PDB entry 1USP | X-ray diffraction, 1.90 A resolution | chains A and B

Chain A:
Protein: Organic hydroperoxide resistance protein
Organism: Deinococcus radiodurans
UniProtKB: Q9RTA8 (Q9RTA8); numbering as in UniProt (aligned over 1-139)
Sequence (139 residues; row label = number of the first residue in the row):
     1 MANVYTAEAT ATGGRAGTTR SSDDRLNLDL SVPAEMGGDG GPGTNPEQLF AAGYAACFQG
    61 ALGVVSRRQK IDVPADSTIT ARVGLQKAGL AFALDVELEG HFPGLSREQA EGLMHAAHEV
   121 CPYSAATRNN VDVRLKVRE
Disordered / not traced: 1-2
Modified / non-standard residues: Mse1 (selenomethionine); Mse36 (selenomethionine; parent Met); Mse114 (selenomethionine; parent Met)
Disulfide bonds: Cys57-Cys121

Chain B:
Protein: Organic hydroperoxide resistance protein
Organism: Deinococcus radiodurans
UniProtKB: Q9RTA8 (Q9RTA8); numbering as in UniProt (aligned over 1-139)
Sequence (139 residues; each row starts with the number of its first residue):
     1 MANVYTAEAT ATGGRAGTTR SSDDRLNLDL SVPAEMGGDG GPGTNPEQLF AAGYAACFQG
    61 ALGVVSRRNK IDVPADSTIT ARVGLQKAGL AFALDVELEG HFPGLSREQA EGLMHAAHEV
   121 CPYSAATRNN VDVRLKVRE
Disordered / not traced: 1, 88-91
Differences from the reference sequence: conflict Asn69 (Glu in Q9RTA8)
Modified / non-standard residues: Mse1 (selenomethionine); Mse36 (selenomethionine; parent Met); Mse114 (selenomethionine; parent Met)
Disulfide bonds: Cys57-Cys121

Interface between chain A and chain B:
Residue-residue contacts - 145 pairs, chain A then chain B:
  Asn3(A) - Gly84(B)
  Asn3(A) - Leu85(B)
  Asn3(A) - Gln86(B)
  Val4(A) - Glu35(B)
  Val4(A) - Mse36(B)
  Val4(A) - Leu85(B)  hydrogen bond (backbone-backbone)
  Tyr5(A) - Pro33(B)  hydrophobic
  Tyr5(A) - Glu35(B)
  Tyr5(A) - Mse36(B)
  Tyr5(A) - Asn45(B)  hydrogen bond
  Tyr5(A) - Glu47(B)
  Tyr5(A) - Gln48(B)
  Tyr5(A) - Gly84(B)
  Tyr5(A) - Leu85(B)  hydrogen bond (backbone-backbone)
  Thr6(A) - Arg82(B)
  Thr6(A) - Val83(B)
  Ala7(A) - Glu47(B)
  Ala7(A) - Gln48(B)
  Ala7(A) - Ala81(B)
  Ala7(A) - Arg82(B)
  Ala7(A) - Val83(B)  hydrogen bond (backbone-backbone)
  Glu8(A) - Thr80(B)
  Glu8(A) - Ala81(B)
  Glu8(A) - Arg82(B)  salt bridge
  Ala9(A) - Ala51(B)
  Ala9(A) - Ala52(B)  hydrophobic
  Ala9(A) - Ile79(B)
  Ala9(A) - Thr80(B)
  Ala9(A) - Ala81(B)  hydrogen bond (backbone-backbone)
  Thr10(A) - Thr78(B)
  Thr10(A) - Ile79(B)
  Thr10(A) - Thr80(B)  hydrogen bond
  Ala11(A) - Ala55(B)
  Ala11(A) - Ala56(B)
  Ala11(A) - Gln59(B)  hydrogen bond (backbone-side chain)
  Ala11(A) - Thr78(B)
  Ala11(A) - Ile79(B)  hydrogen bond (backbone-backbone)
  Thr12(A) - Gln59(B)
  Gly13(A) - Gln59(B)
  Thr19(A) - Ala52(B)  hydrogen bond (side chain-backbone)
  Ser21(A) - Gln48(B)
  Asp23(A) - Gln48(B)
  Arg25(A) - Gly40(B)  hydrogen bond (side chain-backbone)
  Arg25(A) - Gly41(B)  hydrogen bond (side chain-backbone)
  Arg25(A) - Pro42(B)
  Arg25(A) - Gly43(B)  hydrogen bond (side chain-backbone)
  Arg25(A) - Gln48(B)
  Leu26(A) - Leu28(B)  hydrophobic
  Leu26(A) - Thr44(B)
  Leu26(A) - Gln48(B)
  Leu26(A) - Leu49(B)  hydrophobic
  Leu26(A) - Ala52(B)  hydrophobic
  Leu28(A) - Leu26(B)  hydrophobic
  Leu30(A) - Ala56(B)  hydrophobic
  Pro33(A) - Tyr5(B)
  Glu35(A) - Val4(B)
  Glu35(A) - Tyr5(B)
  Mse36(A) - Val4(B)  hydrophobic
  Mse36(A) - Tyr5(B)  hydrophobic
  Gly40(A) - Arg25(B)  hydrogen bond (backbone-side chain)
  Gly41(A) - Arg25(B)  hydrogen bond (backbone-side chain)
  Pro42(A) - Arg25(B)
  Gly43(A) - Arg25(B)
  Thr44(A) - Leu26(B)
  Asn45(A) - Tyr5(B)  hydrogen bond
  Pro46(A) - Gly53(B)
  Pro46(A) - Ala56(B)
  Pro46(A) - Cys57(B)
  Pro46(A) - Tyr123(B)  hydrogen bond (backbone-side chain)
  Glu47(A) - Ala7(B)
  Gln48(A) - Tyr5(B)
  Gln48(A) - Ala7(B)
  Gln48(A) - Ser21(B)
  Gln48(A) - Asp23(B)  hydrogen bond
  Gln48(A) - Arg25(B)
  Gln48(A) - Leu26(B)
  Leu49(A) - Leu26(B)  hydrophobic
  Leu49(A) - Leu49(B)  hydrophobic
  Leu49(A) - Gly53(B)
  Phe50(A) - Phe50(B)  hydrophobic
  Phe50(A) - Tyr123(B)  hydrogen bond (backbone-side chain)
  Ala51(A) - Ala9(B)
  Ala52(A) - Ala9(B)  hydrophobic
  Ala52(A) - Thr19(B)  hydrogen bond (backbone-side chain)
  Ala52(A) - Leu26(B)  hydrophobic
  Gly53(A) - Pro46(B)
  Gly53(A) - Leu49(B)
  Ala55(A) - Ala9(B)
  Ala55(A) - Ala11(B)
  Ala56(A) - Ala11(B)
  Ala56(A) - Leu30(B)  hydrophobic
  Cys57(A) - Pro46(B)  hydrophobic
  Gln59(A) - Ala11(B)  hydrogen bond (side chain-backbone)
  Gln59(A) - Thr12(B)
  Gln59(A) - Gly13(B)  hydrogen bond (side chain-backbone)
  Thr78(A) - Thr10(B)
  Thr78(A) - Ala11(B)
  Ile79(A) - Ala9(B)
  Ile79(A) - Thr10(B)
  Ile79(A) - Ala11(B)  hydrogen bond (backbone-backbone)
  Thr80(A) - Glu8(B)
  Thr80(A) - Ala9(B)
  Thr80(A) - Thr10(B)  hydrogen bond
  Ala81(A) - Ala7(B)
  Ala81(A) - Glu8(B)
  Ala81(A) - Ala9(B)  hydrogen bond (backbone-backbone)
  Arg82(A) - Ala7(B)
  Arg82(A) - Glu8(B)  salt bridge
  Val83(A) - Thr6(B)
  Val83(A) - Ala7(B)  hydrogen bond (backbone-backbone)
  Gly84(A) - Asn3(B)
  Gly84(A) - Tyr5(B)
  Leu85(A) - Asn3(B)
  Leu85(A) - Val4(B)  hydrogen bond (backbone-backbone)
  Leu85(A) - Tyr5(B)  hydrogen bond (backbone-backbone)
  Leu85(A) - Pro122(B)  hydrophobic
  Gln86(A) - Ala2(B)
  Gln86(A) - Asn3(B)  hydrogen bond
  Lys87(A) - Arg68(B)
  Leu90(A) - Arg68(B)  hydrogen bond (backbone-side chain)
  Phe92(A) - Arg68(B)
  Phe92(A) - Val120(B)
  Phe92(A) - Pro122(B)  hydrophobic
  Phe92(A) - Ala125(B)
  Leu94(A) - Pro122(B)  hydrophobic
  Asp95(A) - Asn3(B)  hydrogen bond
  Val120(A) - Phe92(B)
  Tyr123(A) - Pro46(B)  hydrogen bond (side chain-backbone)
  Tyr123(A) - Leu49(B)
  Tyr123(A) - Phe50(B)  hydrogen bond (side chain-backbone)
  Ala125(A) - Phe92(B)
  Ala125(A) - Asn130(B)
  Ala126(A) - Ala126(B)
  Ala126(A) - Thr127(B)
  Ala126(A) - Asn130(B)  hydrogen bond (backbone-side chain)
  Ala126(A) - Val131(B)  hydrophobic
  Thr127(A) - Ala126(B)
  Thr127(A) - Asn130(B)
  Arg128(A) - Asn130(B)  hydrogen bond (backbone-side chain)
  Asn130(A) - Ala125(B)
  Asn130(A) - Ala126(B)  hydrogen bond (side chain-backbone)
  Asn130(A) - Thr127(B)
  Asn130(A) - Arg128(B)  hydrogen bond (side chain-backbone)
  Asn130(A) - Asn130(B)
  Val131(A) - Ala126(B)  hydrophobic
Other interface residues (no listed pair), chain A (66 interface residues in all): Val64, Ser77, Ala91, Ala93, Pro122
Other interface residues (no listed pair), chain B (66 interface residues in all): Val64, Ser77, Lys87, Ala93, Leu94, Glu119

Overview:
Chain A and chain B each contribute 66 residues to their interface, with 36 hydrogen bonds and 2 salt bridges.
Among the polar pairs are Glu8(A)-Arg82(B), Arg82(A)-Glu8(B) and Tyr5(A)-Asn45(B).
Here chain A is Organic hydroperoxide resistance protein and chain B is Organic hydroperoxide resistance
protein, both from Deinococcus radiodurans. Entry 1USP (Organic Hydroperoxide Resistance Protein from
Deinococcus radiodurans) was determined by X-ray diffraction.
